PDB entry 4G7Z | X-ray diffraction, 3.81 A resolution | chains B and D of the 8 polymer chains in the assembly

Chain B:
Name: DNA-directed RNA polymerase subunit alpha
From: Thermus thermophilus
Notes: EC 2.7.7.6
Reference sequence: Q5SHR6 (RPOA_THET8); residues 1-315 here = UniProt positions 1-315
Chain sequence (315 residues; numbered 1 to 315; the number before each row is that of its first residue):
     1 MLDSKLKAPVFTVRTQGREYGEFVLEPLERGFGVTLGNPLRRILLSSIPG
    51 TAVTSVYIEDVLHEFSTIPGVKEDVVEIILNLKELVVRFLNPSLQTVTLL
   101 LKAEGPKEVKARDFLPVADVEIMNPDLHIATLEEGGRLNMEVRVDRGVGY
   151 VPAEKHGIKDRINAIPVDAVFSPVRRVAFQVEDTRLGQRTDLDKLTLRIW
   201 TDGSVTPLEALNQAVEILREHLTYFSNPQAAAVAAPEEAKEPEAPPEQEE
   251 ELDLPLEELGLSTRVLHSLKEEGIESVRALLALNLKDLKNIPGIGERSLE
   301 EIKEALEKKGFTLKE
Disordered / not traced: 1-6, 229-315

Chain D:
Name: DNA-directed RNA polymerase subunit beta'
From: Thermus thermophilus
Notes: EC 2.7.7.6
Reference sequence: Q8RQE8 (RPOC_THET8); residue numbers follow UniProt; this construct covers 1-1524
Chain sequence (1524 residues; row label = number of the first residue in the row):
     1 MKKEVRKVRIALASPEKIRSWSYGEVEKPETINYRTLKPERDGLFDERIF
    51 GPIKDYECACGKYKRQRFEGKVCERCGVEVTKSIVRRYRMGHIELATPAA
   101 HIWFVKDVPSKIGTLLDLSATELEQVLYFSKYIVLDPKGAILNGVPVEKR
   151 QLLTDEEYRELRYGKQETYPLPPGVDALVKDGEEVVKGQELAPGVVSRLD
   201 GVALYRFPRRVRVEYVKKERAGLRLPLAAWVEKEAYKPGEILAELPEPYL
   251 FRAEEEGVVELKELEEGAFLVLRREDEPVATYFLPVGMTPLVVHGEIVEK
   301 GQPLAEAKGLLRMPRQVRAAQVEAEEEGETVYLTLFLEWTEPKDYRVQPH
   351 MNVVVPEGARVEAGDKIVAAIDPEEEVIAEAEGVVHLHEPASILVVKARV
   401 YPFEDDVEVSTGDRVAPGDVLADGGKVKSDVYGRVEVDLVRNVVRVVESY
   451 DIDARMGAEAIQQLLKELDLEALEKELLEEMKHPSRARRAKARKRLEVVR
   501 AFLDSGNRPEWMILEAVPVLPPDLRPMVQVDGGRFATSDLNDLYRRLINR
   551 NNRLKKLLAQGAPEIIIRNEKRMLQEAVDALLDNGRRGAPVTNPGSDRPL
   601 RSLTDILSGKQGRFRQNLLGKRVDYSGRSVIVVGPQLKLHQCGLPKRMAL
   651 ELFKPFLLKKMEEKGIAPNVKAARRMLERQRDIKDEVWDALEEVIHGKVV
   701 LLNRAPTLHRLGIQAFQPVLVEGQSIQLHPLVCEAFNADFDGDQMAVHVP
   751 LSSFAQAEARIQMLSAHNLLSPASGEPLAKPSRDIILGLYYITQVRKEKK
   801 GAGLEFATPEEALAAHERGEVALNAPIKVAGRETSVGRLKYVFANPDEAL
   851 LAVAHGIVDLQDVVTVRYMGKRLETSPGRILFARIVAEAVEDEKVAWELI
   901 QLDVPQEKNSLKDLVYQAFLRLGMEKTARLLDALKYYGFTFSTTSGITIG
   951 IDDAVIPEEKKQYLEEADRKLLQIEQAYEMGFLTDRERYDQILQLWTETT
  1001 EKVTQAVFKNFEENYPFNPLYVMAQSGARGNPQQIRQLCGLRGLMQKPSG
  1051 ETFEVPVRSSFREGLTVLEYFISSHGARKGGADTALRTADSGYLTRKLVD
  1101 VTHEIVVREADCGTTNYISVPLFQPDEVTRSLRLRKRADIEAGLYGRVLA
  1151 REVEVLGVRLEEGRYLSMDDVHLLIKAAEAGEIQEVPVRSPLTCQTRYGV
  1201 CQKCYGYDLSMARPVSIGEAVGIVAAQSIGEPGTQLTMRTFHTGGVAGAA
  1251 DITQGLPRVIELFEARRPKAKAVISEIDGVVRIEETEEKLSVFVESEGFS
  1301 KEYKLPKEARLLVKDGDYVEAGQPLTRGAIDPHQLLEAKGPEAVERYLVE
  1351 EIQKVYRAQGVKLHDKHIEIVVRQMMKYVEVTDPGDSRLLEGQVLEKWDV
  1401 EALNERLIAEGKTPVAWKPLLMGVTKSALSTKSWLSAASFQNTTHVLTEA
  1451 AIAGKKDELIGLKENVILGRLIPAGTGSDFVRFTQVVDQKTLKAIEEARK
  1501 EAVEAKERPAARRGVKREQPGKQA
Disordered / not traced: 1-2, 1238-1251, 1499-1524
Bound ions: Zn2+ site 1: Cys-58, Cys-60, Cys-73, Cys-76; Mg2+: Asp-739, Asp-741, Asp-743; Zn2+ site 2: Cys-1112, Cys-1194, Cys-1201, Cys-1204

How chain B and chain D interact:
Residue-residue contacts - 33 pairs, chain B then chain D:
  Leu-45(B) / Leu-851(D)
  Leu-45(B) / His-855(D)
  Phe-65(B) / Thr-808(D)
  Phe-65(B) / Pro-809(D)  hydrophobic
  Phe-65(B) / Glu-810(D)
  Asp-74(B) / Arg-872(D)  salt bridge
  Glu-77(B) / Arg-867(D)  salt bridge
  Glu-77(B) / Arg-872(D)  salt bridge
  Leu-80(B) / Val-842(D)  hydrophobic
  Leu-80(B) / Ala-844(D)
  Leu-80(B) / Arg-867(D)
  Asn-81(B) / Arg-867(D)  hydrogen bond
  Lys-83(B) / Val-842(D)  hydrogen bond (side chain-backbone)
  Lys-83(B) / Glu-848(D)  salt bridge
  Glu-84(B) / Ala-844(D)
  Glu-84(B) / Asn-845(D)  hydrogen bond
  Glu-84(B) / Arg-867(D)  salt bridge
  Tyr-150(B) / Phe-843(D)
  Tyr-150(B) / Glu-848(D)  hydrogen bond
  Tyr-150(B) / Leu-851(D)  hydrophobic
  Tyr-150(B) / His-855(D)
  Pro-152(B) / Ile-857(D)  hydrophobic
  Glu-154(B) / Lys-840(D)
  Val-170(B) / Glu-848(D)
  Arg-175(B) / Asn-845(D)
  Arg-175(B) / Asp-847(D)
  Arg-176(B) / Arg-884(D)
  Arg-176(B) / Glu-888(D)  salt bridge
  Gln-180(B) / Tyr-936(D)
  Arg-185(B) / Glu-692(D)
  Arg-185(B) / Leu-720(D)
  Gln-188(B) / Asp-685(D)  hydrogen bond (backbone-side chain)
  Thr-190(B) / Glu-722(D)  hydrogen bond
Also at the interface, not in a pair above, chain B (25 interface residues in all): Ser-46, Val-76, Gly-149, Asp-168, Phe-179, Gly-187, Arg-198
Also at the interface, not in a pair above, chain D (25 interface residues in all): Asp-689, Leu-813, Ala-852

In short:
The chain B/chain D interface involves 25 residues from each chain; the contacts include 6 hydrogen bonds and
6 salt bridges. Polar contacts include Asp-74(B)/Arg-872(D), Glu-77(B)/Arg-867(D) and Glu-77(B)/Arg-872(D).
Cys-58(D), Cys-60(D), Cys-73(D) and Cys-76(D) coordinate Zn2+ site 1. Asp-739(D), Asp-741(D) and Asp-743(D)
coordinate Mg2+.
Here chain B is DNA-directed RNA polymerase subunit alpha and chain D is DNA-directed RNA polymerase subunit
beta', both from Thermus thermophilus. Entry 4G7Z (Crystal structure of Thermus thermophilus transcription
initiation complex containing 5-BrU at template-strand position +1) was determined by X-ray diffraction
together with 4G7H and 4G7O from the same study.
